PDB entry 9L8K | X-ray diffraction, 1.70 A resolution | chain A

[Chain A]
Name: Cellobiose 2-epimerase
Organism: Rhodothermus marinus JCM 9785
Notes: EC 5.1.3.11
UniProt: F8WRK9 (CEEP_RHOMR); residue numbers follow UniProt; this construct covers 2-412
Chain sequence (412 residues; row label = number of the first residue in the row):
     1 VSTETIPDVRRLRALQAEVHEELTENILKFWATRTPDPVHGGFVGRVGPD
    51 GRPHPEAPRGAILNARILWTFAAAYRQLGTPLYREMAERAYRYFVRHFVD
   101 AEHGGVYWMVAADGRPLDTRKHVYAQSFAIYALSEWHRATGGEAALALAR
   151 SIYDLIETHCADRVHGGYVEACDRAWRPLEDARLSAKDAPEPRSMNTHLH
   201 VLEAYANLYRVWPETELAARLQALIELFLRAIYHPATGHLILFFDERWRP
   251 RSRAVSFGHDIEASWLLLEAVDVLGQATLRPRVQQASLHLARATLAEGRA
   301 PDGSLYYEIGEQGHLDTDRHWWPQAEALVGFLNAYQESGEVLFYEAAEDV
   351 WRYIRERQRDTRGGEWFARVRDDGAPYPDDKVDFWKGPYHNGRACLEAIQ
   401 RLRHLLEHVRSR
Not modelled in the structure: 1-2, 410-412
Construct notes: expression tag (1); conflict Pro36 (His in F8WRK9)
Residues lining bound ligands: beta-D-mannopyranose / D-mannitol: Arg66, Tyr124, Leu184, Ser185, Lys187, Asp188, Asn196, His200, His259, Glu262, Tyr307, Trp321, Trp322, Trp385, His390

[In short]
Ligands of chain A: beta-D-mannopyranose / D-mannitol.
Chain A is Cellobiose 2-epimerase (Rhodothermus marinus JCM 9785); the structure, Rhodothermus marines
cellobiose 2-epimerase RmCE in complex with mannobiitol, was determined by X-ray diffraction (same publication
as 9L8I).
